PDB entry 6IFK | electron microscopy, 3.20 A resolution | chains H and J of the 10 polymer chains in the assembly

# Chain H
Protein: Type III-A CRISPR-associated RAMP protein Csm5
Source organism: Streptococcus thermophilus ND03
UniProtKB: A0A2U2M038 (A0A2U2M038_STRTR); numbering as in UniProt (aligned over 1-357)
Amino-acid sequence (357 residues; each row starts with the number of its first residue):
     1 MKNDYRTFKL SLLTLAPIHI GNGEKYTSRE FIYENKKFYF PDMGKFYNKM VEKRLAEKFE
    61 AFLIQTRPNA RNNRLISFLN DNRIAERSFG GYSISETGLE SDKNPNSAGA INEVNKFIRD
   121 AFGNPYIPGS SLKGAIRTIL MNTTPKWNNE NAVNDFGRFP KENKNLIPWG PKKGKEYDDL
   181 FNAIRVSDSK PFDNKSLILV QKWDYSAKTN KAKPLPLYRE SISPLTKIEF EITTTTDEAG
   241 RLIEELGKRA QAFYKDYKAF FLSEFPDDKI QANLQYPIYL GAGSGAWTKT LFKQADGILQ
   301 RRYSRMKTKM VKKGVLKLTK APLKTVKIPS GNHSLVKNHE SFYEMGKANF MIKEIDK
Disordered / not traced: 1-2, 326-333, 356-357

# Chain J
Molecule: CTR1
Sequence (42 nucleotides; numbered 1 to 42; the number before each row is that of its first residue):
     1 GGUAGGAAUG GGUAAUUAUA GCGAGCUAGA AAGCCAAAGG UC
Disordered / not traced: 1-6, 40-42

# Chain H / chain J interface
Contacting residue pairs (16; chain H residue first):
  Ser28(H) - G12(J)  hydrogen bond to the phosphate
  Asn69(H) - G10(J)  phosphate contact
  Ala70(H) - G10(J)  hydrogen bond to the phosphate
  Ala70(H) - G11(J)  phosphate contact
  Asn73(H) - G11(J)  hydrogen bond to the phosphate
  Arg74(H) - G11(J)  salt bridge to the phosphate
  Asn112(H) - G12(J)  phosphate contact
  Glu113(H) - G12(J)  sugar contact
  Trp169(H) - A20(J)  base contact
  Pro216(H) - G11(J)  base contact
  Pro216(H) - G12(J)  base contact
  Leu217(H) - G12(J)  base contact
  Arg305(H) - A14(J)  hydrogen bond to the sugar
  Arg305(H) - A15(J)  sugar contact
  Lys307(H) - U13(J)  base contact
  Lys307(H) - A14(J)  hydrogen bond to the sugar
Also at the interface, not in a pair above, chain H (14 interface residues in all): Leu215, Arg302

# Summary
14 residues of chain H and 7 residues of chain J are in contact; the contacts include 5 hydrogen bonds and 1
salt bridge. Polar contacts include Arg305(H)-A14(J), Lys307(H)-A14(J) and Ser28(H)-G12(J).
Chain H is Type III-A CRISPR-associated RAMP protein Csm5 (Streptococcus thermophilus ND03) and chain J is
CTR1; the structure, Cryo-EM structure of type III-A Csm-CTR1 complex, AMPPNP bound, was determined by
electron microscopy together with 6IFL, 6IFN, 6IFR, 6IFU, 6IFY, 6IFZ and 6IG0 from the same study.
